Entry 8OP7 (electron microscopy, 3.50 A resolution); this record covers chain A.

Chain A:
Name: Cation-transporting ATPase-like protein
Organism: Thermochaetoides thermophila
UniProt: G0S4Z4 (G0S4Z4_CHATD); residues 1-1328 here = UniProt positions 1-1328
Sequence (1328 residues; row label = number of the first residue in the row):
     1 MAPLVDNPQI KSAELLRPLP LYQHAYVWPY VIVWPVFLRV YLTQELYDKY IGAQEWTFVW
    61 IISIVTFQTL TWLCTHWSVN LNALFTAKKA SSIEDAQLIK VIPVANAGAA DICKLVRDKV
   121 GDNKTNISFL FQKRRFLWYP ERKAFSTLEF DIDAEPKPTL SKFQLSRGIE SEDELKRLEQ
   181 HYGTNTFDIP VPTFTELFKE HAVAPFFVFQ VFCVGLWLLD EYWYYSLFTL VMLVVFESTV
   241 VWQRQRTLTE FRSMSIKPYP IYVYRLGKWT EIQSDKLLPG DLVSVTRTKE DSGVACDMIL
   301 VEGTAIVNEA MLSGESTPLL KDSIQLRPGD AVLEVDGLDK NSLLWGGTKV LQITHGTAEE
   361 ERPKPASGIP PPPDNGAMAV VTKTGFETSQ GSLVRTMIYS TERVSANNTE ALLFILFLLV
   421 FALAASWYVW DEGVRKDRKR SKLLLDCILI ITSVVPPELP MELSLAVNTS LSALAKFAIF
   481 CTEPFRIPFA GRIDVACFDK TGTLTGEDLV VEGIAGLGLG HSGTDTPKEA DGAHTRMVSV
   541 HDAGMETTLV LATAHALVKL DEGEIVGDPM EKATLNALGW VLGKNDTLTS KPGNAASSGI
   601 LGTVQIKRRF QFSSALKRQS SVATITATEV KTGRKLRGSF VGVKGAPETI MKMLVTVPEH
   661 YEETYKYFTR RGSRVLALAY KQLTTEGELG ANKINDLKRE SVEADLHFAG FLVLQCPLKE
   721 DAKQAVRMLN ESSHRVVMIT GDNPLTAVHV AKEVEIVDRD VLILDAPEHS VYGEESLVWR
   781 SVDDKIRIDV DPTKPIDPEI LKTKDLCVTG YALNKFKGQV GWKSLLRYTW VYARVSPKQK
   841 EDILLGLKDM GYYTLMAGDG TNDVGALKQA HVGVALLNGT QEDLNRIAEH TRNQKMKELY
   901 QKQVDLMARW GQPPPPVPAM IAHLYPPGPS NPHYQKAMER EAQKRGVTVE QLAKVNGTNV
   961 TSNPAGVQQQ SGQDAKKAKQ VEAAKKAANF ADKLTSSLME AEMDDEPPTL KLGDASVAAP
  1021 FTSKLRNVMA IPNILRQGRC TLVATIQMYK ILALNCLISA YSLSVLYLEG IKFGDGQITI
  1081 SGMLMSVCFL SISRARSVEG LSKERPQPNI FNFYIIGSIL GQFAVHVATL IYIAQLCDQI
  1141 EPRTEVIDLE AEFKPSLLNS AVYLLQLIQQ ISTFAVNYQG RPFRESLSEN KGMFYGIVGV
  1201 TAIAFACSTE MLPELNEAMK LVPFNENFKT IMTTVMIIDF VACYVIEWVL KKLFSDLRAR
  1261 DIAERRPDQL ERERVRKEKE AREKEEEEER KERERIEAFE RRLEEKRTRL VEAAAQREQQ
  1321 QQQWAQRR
Not modelled in the structure: 1, 357-364, 591-597, 899-1005, 1286-1328
Bound ions: Mg2+: Thr501, Asp859
Small-molecule neighbours: beryllium trifluoride (BEF): Asp499, Lys500, Thr501, Gly502, Thr740, Gly741, Lys840, Asp859, Asn862, Asp863
From the paper describing this entry:
  - catalytic residues: Asp499
  - binding site for beryllium trifluoride: Asp499

In short:
Bound to chain A: beryllium trifluoride. Thr501 and Asp859 coordinate Mg2+. From the paper: the catalytic
residue Asp499; a binding site for beryllium trifluoride at Asp499.
Chain A is Cation-transporting ATPase-like protein (Thermochaetoides thermophila); the structure, Cryo-EM
structure of P5A-ATPase CtSpf1 ( E2P state with endogenous cargo bound), was determined by electron
microscopy, deposited together with 8OP3, 8OP4, 8OP5, 8OP6 and 8OP8.
